Entry 7UR9 (X-ray diffraction, 2.16 A resolution); this record covers chains A and B.

Chain A (and B):
Name: 3C-like proteinase nsp5
From: Severe acute respiratory syndrome coronavirus 2
Notes: EC 3.4.22.69; chain B of this document is another copy of the same molecule, construct and numbering; everything in this record applies to it too
UniProtKB: P0DTD1 (R1AB_SARS2); residues 1-306 here correspond to UniProt positions 3264-3569 (UniProt number = residue number + 3263)
Chain sequence (306 residues; each row starts with the number of its first residue):
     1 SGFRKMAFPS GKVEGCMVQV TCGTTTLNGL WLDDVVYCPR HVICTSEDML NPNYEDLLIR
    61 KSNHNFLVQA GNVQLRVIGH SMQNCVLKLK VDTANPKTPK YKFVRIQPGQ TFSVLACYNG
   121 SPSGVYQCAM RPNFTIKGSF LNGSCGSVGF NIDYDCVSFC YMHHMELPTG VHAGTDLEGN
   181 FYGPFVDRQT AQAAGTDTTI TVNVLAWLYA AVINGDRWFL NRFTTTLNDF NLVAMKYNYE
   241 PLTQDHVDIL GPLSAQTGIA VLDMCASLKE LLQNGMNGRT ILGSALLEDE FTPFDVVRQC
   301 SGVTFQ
Small-molecule neighbours: O5F ((2P)-2-(isoquinolin-4-yl)-1-[4-(methylamino)-4-oxobutyl]-N-[(1S)-1-(naphthalen-2-yl)ethyl]-1H-benzimidazole-7-carboxamide): Thr-25, Thr-26, Leu-27, His-41, Cys-44, Thr-45, Ser-46, Met-49, Phe-140, Leu-141, Asn-142, Gly-143, Ser-144, Cys-145, His-163, His-164, Met-165, Glu-166, Asp-187, Arg-188, Gln-189
Curated features (UniProtKB/Swiss-Prot):
  - active site: His-41 (For 3CL-PRO activity), Cys-145 (Nucleophile)
  - site: Gln-306 (Cleavage)
  - cross-link (Glycyl lysine isopeptide (Lys-Gly)): Lys-5 (interchain with G-Cter in ubiquitin), Lys-90 (interchain with G-Cter in ubiquitin)
From the paper describing this entry:
  - binding site for O5F: His-41, Asn-142, His-163
  - mutagenesis - P168DEL (5.5-fold), P168DEL/A173V (48-fold), A173V (10-fold): decreased binding to nirmatrelvir
  - mutagenesis - P168DEL: decreased expression
  - catalytic residues: Cys-145 (citing earlier work)

How chain A and chain B interact:
Residue-residue contacts (98; chain A residue first):
  Ser-1(A) / Gly-138(B)
  Ser-1(A) / Ser-139(B)
  Ser-1(A) / Phe-140(B)  hydrogen bond (backbone-backbone)
  Ser-1(A) / Leu-141(B)
  Ser-1(A) / Glu-166(B)  hydrogen bond (backbone-side chain)
  Ser-1(A) / Gly-170(B)
  Ser-1(A) / His-172(B)  hydrogen bond (backbone-side chain)
  Gly-2(A) / Gly-138(B)
  Gly-2(A) / Ser-139(B)
  Arg-4(A) / Lys-5(B)
  Arg-4(A) / Tyr-126(B)
  Arg-4(A) / Gln-127(B)  hydrogen bond (side chain-backbone)
  Arg-4(A) / Cys-128(B)
  Arg-4(A) / Lys-137(B)  hydrogen bond (side chain-backbone)
  Arg-4(A) / Glu-290(B)  salt bridge
  Lys-5(A) / Arg-4(B)
  Lys-5(A) / Tyr-126(B)
  Met-6(A) / Gly-124(B)
  Met-6(A) / Val-125(B)
  Met-6(A) / Tyr-126(B)  hydrophobic
  Met-6(A) / Ser-139(B)
  Ala-7(A) / Gly-124(B)
  Ala-7(A) / Val-125(B)  hydrogen bond (backbone-backbone)
  Phe-8(A) / Val-125(B)
  Pro-9(A) / Ser-10(B)
  Pro-9(A) / Glu-14(B)
  Pro-9(A) / Pro-122(B)  hydrophobic
  Pro-9(A) / Ser-123(B)
  Pro-9(A) / Gly-124(B)
  Ser-10(A) / Pro-9(B)
  Ser-10(A) / Ser-10(B)  hydrogen bond (side chain-backbone)
  Ser-10(A) / Glu-14(B)  hydrogen bond (backbone-side chain)
  Gly-11(A) / Gly-11(B)
  Gly-11(A) / Glu-14(B)  hydrogen bond (backbone-side chain)
  Glu-14(A) / Pro-9(B)
  Glu-14(A) / Ser-10(B)  hydrogen bond (side chain-backbone)
  Glu-14(A) / Gly-11(B)  hydrogen bond (side chain-backbone)
  Gly-71(A) / Gln-306(B)
  Tyr-118(A) / Gly-302(B)
  Tyr-118(A) / Thr-304(B)
  Gly-120(A) / Gln-306(B)
  Ser-121(A) / Thr-304(B)
  Ser-121(A) / Gln-306(B)  hydrogen bond
  Pro-122(A) / Pro-9(B)  hydrophobic
  Pro-122(A) / Thr-304(B)
  Pro-122(A) / Phe-305(B)  hydrogen bond (backbone-backbone)
  Ser-123(A) / Pro-9(B)
  Ser-123(A) / Val-303(B)  hydrogen bond (side chain-backbone)
  Ser-123(A) / Thr-304(B)
  Ser-123(A) / Phe-305(B)
  Gly-124(A) / Met-6(B)
  Gly-124(A) / Ala-7(B)
  Gly-124(A) / Pro-9(B)
  Val-125(A) / Met-6(B)
  Val-125(A) / Ala-7(B)  hydrogen bond (backbone-backbone)
  Val-125(A) / Phe-8(B)
  Val-125(A) / Val-125(B)  hydrophobic
  Tyr-126(A) / Arg-4(B)
  Tyr-126(A) / Lys-5(B)
  Tyr-126(A) / Met-6(B)  hydrophobic
  Gln-127(A) / Arg-4(B)  hydrogen bond (backbone-side chain)
  Cys-128(A) / Arg-4(B)
  Lys-137(A) / Arg-4(B)  hydrogen bond (backbone-side chain)
  Gly-138(A) / Ser-1(B)
  Gly-138(A) / Gly-2(B)
  Ser-139(A) / Ser-1(B)
  Ser-139(A) / Gly-2(B)  hydrogen bond (side chain-backbone)
  Ser-139(A) / Met-6(B)
  Ser-139(A) / Gln-299(B)  hydrogen bond
  Phe-140(A) / Ser-1(B)  hydrogen bond (backbone-backbone)
  Leu-141(A) / Gln-299(B)
  Leu-141(A) / Cys-300(B)
  Leu-141(A) / Ser-301(B)
  Leu-141(A) / Gly-302(B)
  Glu-166(A) / Ser-1(B)  hydrogen bond (side chain-backbone)
  Gly-170(A) / Ser-1(B)  hydrogen bond (backbone-side chain)
  His-172(A) / Ser-1(B)  hydrogen bond (side chain-backbone)
  Gly-283(A) / Leu-286(B)
  Ala-285(A) / Ala-285(B)  hydrophobic
  Leu-286(A) / Gly-283(B)
  Leu-286(A) / Ala-285(B)  hydrophobic
  Glu-290(A) / Arg-4(B)  salt bridge
  Arg-298(A) / Ser-123(B)  hydrogen bond (side chain-backbone)
  Arg-298(A) / Gly-124(B)
  Gln-299(A) / Ser-139(B)  hydrogen bond
  Gln-299(A) / Leu-141(B)
  Cys-300(A) / Leu-141(B)
  Ser-301(A) / Leu-141(B)
  Gly-302(A) / Leu-141(B)
  Val-303(A) / Ser-123(B)  hydrogen bond (backbone-side chain)
  Thr-304(A) / Tyr-118(B)  hydrogen bond (side chain-backbone)
  Thr-304(A) / Ser-121(B)  hydrogen bond
  Thr-304(A) / Pro-122(B)
  Thr-304(A) / Ser-123(B)
  Phe-305(A) / Ser-121(B)  hydrogen bond (backbone-side chain)
  Phe-305(A) / Pro-122(B)  hydrogen bond (backbone-backbone)
  Phe-305(A) / Ser-123(B)
  Gln-306(A) / Ser-121(B)  hydrogen bond (backbone-side chain)
Other interface residues (no listed pair), chain A (47 interface residues in all): Phe-3, Lys-12, Leu-115, Thr-280
Other interface residues (no listed pair), chain B (45 interface residues in all): Phe-3, Lys-12, Leu-115, Thr-280, Ser-284

In short:
The interface between chain A and chain B involves 47 residues on one side and 45 on the other, with 31
hydrogen bonds and 2 salt bridges. Polar pairs include Arg-4(A)/Glu-290(B), Ser-1(A)/Glu-166(B) and
Ser-1(A)/His-172(B). The paper reports the catalytic residue Cys-145(A); P168DEL, P168DEL/A173V and A173V of
chain A reduce binding to nirmatrelvir.
Chain A and chain B are both 3C-like proteinase nsp5 (Severe acute respiratory syndrome coronavirus 2); the
structure, SARS-Cov2 Main protease in complex with inhibitor CDD-1845, was determined by X-ray diffraction
together with 7URB and 7US4 from the same study.
